PDB entry 7R4K | X-ray diffraction, 3.33 A resolution | chain A

# Chain A
Molecule: NAD kinase 2, mitochondrial
Organism: Homo sapiens
Notes: EC 2.7.1.23; fragment: Catalytic domain
UniProt: Q4G0N4 (NAKD2_HUMAN); numbering as in UniProt (aligned over 61-442)
Amino-acid sequence (391 residues; row label = number of the first residue in the row):
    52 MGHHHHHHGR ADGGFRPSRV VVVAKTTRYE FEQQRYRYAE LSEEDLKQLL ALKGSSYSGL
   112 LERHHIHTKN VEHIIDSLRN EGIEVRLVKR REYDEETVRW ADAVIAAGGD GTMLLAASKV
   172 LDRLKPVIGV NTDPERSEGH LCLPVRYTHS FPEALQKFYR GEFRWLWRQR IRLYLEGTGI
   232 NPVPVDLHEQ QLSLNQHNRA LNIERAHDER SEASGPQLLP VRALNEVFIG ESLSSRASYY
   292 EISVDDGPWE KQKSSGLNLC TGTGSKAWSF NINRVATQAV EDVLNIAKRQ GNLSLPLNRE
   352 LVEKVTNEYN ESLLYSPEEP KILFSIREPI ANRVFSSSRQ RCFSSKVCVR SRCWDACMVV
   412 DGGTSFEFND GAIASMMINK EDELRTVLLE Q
Disordered / not traced: 52-64, 86-109, 241-263, 342-345, 442
Sequence notes: initiating methionine (52); expression tag (53-60)
Small-molecule neighbours: NADP (NAP; NADP nicotinamide-adenine-dinucleotide phosphate): G160, D161, G162, L165, R187, S188, E189, G190, H191, L192, N276, E277, S286, A288, K304, S305, S306, T314, G315, K317, A318, W319, N322, E379, P380, I381, D412, G413
Curated features (UniProtKB/Swiss-Prot):
  - modified residue: K76 (N6-acetyllysine), S188 (Phosphoserine), K302 (N6-succinyllysine), K317 (N6-acetyllysine), S367 (Phosphoserine), K397 (N6-acetyllysine)
What the authors report for this chain:
  - mutagenesis - V334R: decreased binding to dimer
  - mutagenesis - V334R, V334R/R378Q: abolished growth in response to exogenous proline
  - mutagenesis - R378Q: unchanged binding to dimeric
  - post-translational modification sites: K76, K304
  - post-translational modification sites: S188 (citing earlier work)
  - mutagenesis - S188A: abolished catalytic activity on proline synthesis
  - mutagenesis - K76Q, K304Q: decreased catalytic activity
  - mutagenesis - K76Q, S188A, K304Q: decreased catalytic activity on mitochondrial NADP+ and NADPH
  - mutagenesis - K76Q, S188A, K304Q: decreased catalytic activity (In vitro kinase activity)
  - mutagenesis - K76Q, K304Q: abolished growth in response to in the absence of proline

# Overview
Chain A binds NADP. From the paper: K76Q, S188A and K304Q reduce catalytic activity on mitochondrial NADP+ and
NADPH; modification sites K76, K304 and S188; 6 substitutions were tested in all.
Chain A is NAD kinase 2, mitochondrial (Homo sapiens); the structure, Crystal structure of human mitochondrial
NAD kinase, was determined by X-ray diffraction, deposited together with 7R4J, 7R4L and 7R4M.
